7XSZ - chains T and c of the 33 polymer chains in the assembly; structure by electron microscopy, 3.40 A resolution.

== Chain T ==
Molecule: 198-nt DNA strand
Sequence (198 nucleotides; each row starts with the number of its first residue; numbers below 1 keep their minus sign (DA-72 is residue -72)):
   -72 ATCAGAATCCCGGTGCCGAGGCCGCTCTTTTGGACGAAGACAGCACAAGC
   -22 ACCGCAAAAACGCACGAACGCGCAGACCCCCGCGAAAAAACCGCCAAGGG
    28 GAAAACACCCAAGACACCAGGCACGAGACAGAAAAAAACAACGAAAACGG
    78 CCACCACCCAAACACACCAAACACAAGAGCTAATTGACTGACGTAAGC
Not modelled in the structure: -72 to -65, 102-125

== Chain c ==
Name: Histone H2A type 1-B/E
Source organism: Homo sapiens
UniProt: P04908 (H2A1B_HUMAN); residues 0-129 here correspond to UniProt positions 1-130 (UniProt number = residue number + 1)
Amino-acid sequence (133 residues; numbered -3 to 129; the number before each row is that of its first residue; numbers below 1 keep their minus sign (Gly-3 is residue -3)):
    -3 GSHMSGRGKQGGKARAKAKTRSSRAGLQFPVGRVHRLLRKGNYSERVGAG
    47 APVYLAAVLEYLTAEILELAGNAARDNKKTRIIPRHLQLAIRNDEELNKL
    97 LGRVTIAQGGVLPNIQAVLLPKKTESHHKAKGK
Not modelled in the structure: -3 to 15, 119-129
Sequence notes: expression tag (-3 to -1)

== How chain T and chain c interact ==
Pairs across the interface - 14 pairs, chain T then chain c:
  DA67(T) with Arg42(c), hydrogen bond to the sugar; Val43(c), sugar contact; Gly44(c), phosphate contact; Ala45(c), hydrogen bond to the phosphate
  DA68(T) with Arg42(c), phosphate contact; Val43(c), hydrogen bond to the phosphate
  DG76(T) with Thr16(c), sugar contact
  DG77(T) with Arg29(c), phosphate contact
  DC78(T) with Arg29(c), salt bridge to the phosphate
  DC86(T) with Thr76(c), hydrogen bond to the phosphate
  DA87(T) with Lys75(c), phosphate contact; Thr76(c), hydrogen bond to the phosphate; Arg77(c), hydrogen bond to the phosphate
  DA88(T) with Lys75(c), phosphate contact
Other interface residues (no listed pair), chain c (12 interface residues in all): His31, Glu41, Lys74

== In short ==
Chain T and chain c form an interface of 8 and 12 residues respectively; the contacts include 6 hydrogen bonds
and 1 salt bridge. Polar contacts include DA67(T)-Arg42(c), DA67(T)-Ala45(c) and DA68(T)-Val43(c).
Chain T is a 198-nt DNA strand and chain c is Histone H2A type 1-B/E (Homo sapiens); the structure, RNA
polymerase II elongation complex transcribing a nucleosome (EC115), was determined by electron microscopy
together with 7XN7, 7XSE, 7XSX, 7XT7, 7XTD and 7XTI from the same study.
